PDB entry 8PN9 | electron microscopy, 3.61 A resolution | chains D and F of the 8 polymer chains in the assembly

# Chain D
Name: Dolichyl-diphosphooligosaccharide--protein glycosyltransferase subunit DAD1
Source organism: Homo sapiens
Reference sequence: P61803 (DAD1_HUMAN); numbering as in UniProt (aligned over 1-113)
Chain sequence (113 residues; row label = number of the first residue in the row):
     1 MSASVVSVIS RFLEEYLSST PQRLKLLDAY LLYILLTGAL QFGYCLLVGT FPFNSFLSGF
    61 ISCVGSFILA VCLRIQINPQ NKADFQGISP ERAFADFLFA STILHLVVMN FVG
Disordered / not traced: 1-3
Ligand contacts: beta-D-mannopyranose / alpha-D-glucopyranose / alpha-D-mannopyranose / N-acetylglucosamine / 2-acetamido-2-deoxy-alpha-D-glucopyranose / octaprenyl pyrophosphate: Phe51, Pro52, Phe53, Asn54, Gly113

# Chain F
Name: Dolichyl-diphosphooligosaccharide--protein glycosyltransferase subunit 2
Source organism: Homo sapiens
Reference sequence: P04844 (RPN2_HUMAN); residues 1-631 here = UniProt positions 1-631
Chain sequence (631 residues; row label = number of the first residue in the row):
     1 MAPPGSSTVF LLALTIIAST WALTPTHYLT KHDVERLKAS LDRPFTNLES AFYSIVGLSS
    61 LGAQVPDAKK ACTYIRSNLD PSNVDSLFYA AQASQALSGC EISISNETKD LLLAAVSEDS
   121 SVTQIYHAVA ALSGFGLPLA SQEALSALTA RLSKEETVLA TVQALQTASH LSQQADLRSI
   181 VEEIEDLVAR LDELGGVYLQ FEEGLETTAL FVAATYKLMD HVGTEPSIKE DQVIQLMNAI
   241 FSKKNFESLS EAFSVASAAA VLSHNRYHVP VVVVPEGSAS DTHEQAILRL QVTNVLSQPL
   301 TQATVKLEHA KSVASRATVL QKTSFTPVGD VFELNFMNVK FSSGYYDFLV EVEGDNRYIA
   361 NTVELRVKIS TEVGITNVDL STVDKDQSIA PKTTRVTYPA KAKGTFIADS HQNFALFFQL
   421 VDVNTGAELT PHQTFVRLHN QKTGQEVVFV AEPDNKNVYK FELDTSERKI EFDSASGTYT
   481 LYLIIGDATL KNPILWNVAD VVIKFPEEEA PSTVLSQNLF TPKQEIQHLF REPEKRPPTV
   541 VSNTFTALIL SPLLLLFALW IRIGANVSNF TFAPSTIIFH LGHAAMLGLM YVYWTQLNMF
   601 QTLKYLAILG SVTFLAGNRM LAQQAVKRTA H
Disordered / not traced: 1-367, 386-390, 409-413, 507-517, 630-631
Ligand contacts:
  - EGY ((4R,7R)-4-hydroxy-N,N,N-trimethyl-4,9-dioxo-7-[(undecanoyloxy)methyl]-3,5,8-trioxa-4lambda~5~-phosphadocosan-1-aminium): Tyr593, Trp594, Leu597, Asn598, Met599, Phe600
  - KZB ((2S,3R,4R,5S,6S)-2-(hydroxymethyl)-6-[(1S,2R,3R,4R,5'S,6S,7R,8S,9R,12R,13R,15S,16S,18R)-5',7,9,13-tetramethyl-3,15-bis(oxidanyl)spiro[5-oxapentacyclo[10.8.0.02,9.04,8.013,18]icosane-6,2'-oxane]-16-yl]oxy-oxane-3,4,5-triol): Leu550, Tyr591, Trp594

# How chain D and chain F interact
Residue-residue contacts - 33 pairs, chain D then chain F:
  Gln22(D) - Ile563(F)
  Gln22(D) - Gly564(F)  hydrogen bond (side chain-backbone)
  Leu26(D) - Trp560(F)
  Leu26(D) - Ala565(F)  hydrophobic
  Ala29(D) - Leu559(F)  hydrophobic
  Ala29(D) - Trp560(F)
  Tyr30(D) - Leu556(F)  hydrophobic
  Tyr33(D) - Pro552(F)  hydrophobic
  Tyr33(D) - Leu553(F)
  Tyr33(D) - Leu556(F)  hydrophobic
  Leu36(D) - Leu555(F)  hydrophobic
  Thr37(D) - Pro552(F)
  Leu40(D) - Ile549(F)  hydrophobic
  Tyr44(D) - Ser542(F)
  Tyr44(D) - Phe545(F)  hydrophobic
  Leu47(D) - Phe545(F)  hydrophobic
  Val48(D) - Pro537(F)  hydrophobic
  Phe51(D) - Glu534(F)
  Phe51(D) - Arg536(F)
  Glu91(D) - Leu621(F)
  Glu91(D) - Ala625(F)
  Glu91(D) - Arg628(F)  salt bridge
  Ala95(D) - Leu621(F)  hydrophobic
  Leu98(D) - Phe579(F)  hydrophobic
  Thr102(D) - Met586(F)
  Leu106(D) - Met590(F)  hydrophobic
  Met109(D) - Met590(F)
  Met109(D) - Tyr593(F)  hydrophobic
  Met109(D) - Trp594(F)  hydrophobic
  Asn110(D) - Tyr593(F)  hydrogen bond
  Asn110(D) - Met599(F)
  Val112(D) - Trp594(F)
  Gly113(D) - Trp594(F)  hydrogen bond (backbone-side chain)
Interface residues without a listed pair, chain D (24 interface residues in all): Lys25, Gln41, Pro90
Interface residues without a listed pair, chain F (29 interface residues in all): Val541, Leu548, His583, Leu606, Gln624

# Overview
24 residues of chain D and 29 residues of chain F are in contact; the contacts include 3 hydrogen bonds and 1
salt bridge. Polar pairs include Glu91(D)-Arg628(F), Gln22(D)-Gly564(F) and Asn110(D)-Tyr593(F).
Chain D is Dolichyl-diphosphooligosaccharide--protein glycosyltransferase subunit DAD1 and chain F is
Dolichyl-diphosphooligosaccharide--protein glycosyltransferase subunit 2, both from Homo sapiens; the
structure, Structure of human oligosaccharyltransferase OST-A complex bound to NGI-1, was determined by
electron microscopy.
